7YJM - chains A and D of the 5 polymer chains in the assembly; structure by electron microscopy, 3.20 A resolution.

Chain A:
Protein: atLCB1
From: Arabidopsis thaliana
UniProt: Q94IB8 (LCB1_ARATH); residues 63-482 here = UniProt positions 63-482
Sequence (420 residues; each row starts with the number of its first residue):
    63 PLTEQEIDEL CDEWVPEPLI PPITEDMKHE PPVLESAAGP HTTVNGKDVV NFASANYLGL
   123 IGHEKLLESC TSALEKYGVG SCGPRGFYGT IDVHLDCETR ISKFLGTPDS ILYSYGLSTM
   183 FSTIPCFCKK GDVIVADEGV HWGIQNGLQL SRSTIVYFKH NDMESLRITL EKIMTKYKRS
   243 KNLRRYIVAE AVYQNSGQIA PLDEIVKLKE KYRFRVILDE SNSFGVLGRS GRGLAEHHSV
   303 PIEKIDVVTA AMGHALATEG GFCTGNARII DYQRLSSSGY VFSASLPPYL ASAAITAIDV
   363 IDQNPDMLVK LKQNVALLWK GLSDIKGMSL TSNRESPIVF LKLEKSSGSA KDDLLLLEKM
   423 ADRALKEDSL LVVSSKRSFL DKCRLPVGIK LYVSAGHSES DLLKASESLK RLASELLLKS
Unresolved in the structure: 481-482
Small-molecule neighbours: pyridoxal phosphate (PLP): Phe344, Ser345, Ala346

Chain D:
Protein: ORMDL family protein
From: Arabidopsis thaliana
UniProt: Q9C5I0 (Q9C5I0_ARATH); residue numbers follow UniProt; this construct covers 1-157
Sequence (157 residues; each row starts with the number of its first residue):
     1 MANLYVKAVP PPDMNRNTEW FMYPGVWTTY MLILFFGWLV VLSVSGCSPG MAWTVVNLAH
    61 FVVTYHSFHW MKGTPFADDQ GIYNGLTWWE QMDNGQQLTR NRKFLTLVPV VLYLIASHTT
   121 DYRHPWLFLN TLAVMVLVVA KFPNMHKVRI FGINGDK
Unresolved in the structure: 157
Small-molecule neighbours: Z1T (N-[(2S,3R,4E)-1,3-dihydroxyoctadec-4-en-2-yl]tetracosanamide): Asn17, Trp20, Val26, Thr29, Tyr30, Ile33, Leu34, Ala59, His60, Val63, Thr64, Ser67, Phe68, Met71, Gly73, Pro75, Phe76, Trp88
Reported in the primary citation:
  - binding site for Z1T: Asn17, Ser67
  - conformationally variable residues (order/disorder transition): Met1 to Pro11
  - mutagenesis - N17A, S67R: increased catalytic activity
  - mutagenesis - N17A, S67R: decreased binding to C6-phytoceramide
  - mutagenesis - N17A/S67R, W20R, W88R: abolished binding to C6-phytoceramide
  - mutagenesis - W20R, W88R: increased catalytic activity (intracellular SPT activity)
  - mutagenesis - N17A/S67R: decreased catalytic activity (intracellular SPT activity)

How chain A and chain D interact:
Contacting residue pairs (7; chain A residue first):
  Pro187(A) - Gln80(D)
  Cys190(A) - Gln80(D)
  Lys191(A) - Ala77(D)
  Lys191(A) - Gln80(D)
  Lys192(A) - Gly81(D)
  Lys192(A) - Ile82(D)
  Leu212(A) - Gln80(D)
Other interface residues (no listed pair), chain A (7 interface residues in all): Ser213, Arg214
Other interface residues (no listed pair), chain D (6 interface residues in all): Asp79, Asn84

In short:
The interface between chain A and chain D involves 7 residues on one side and 6 on the other. Ligands of chain
A: pyridoxal phosphate. From the paper: a binding site for Z1T at Asn17(D) and Ser67(D); N17A/S67R, W20R and
W88R of chain D abolish binding to C6-phytoceramide; 5 substitutions were tested in all.
Chain A is atLCB1 and chain D is ORMDL family protein, both from Arabidopsis thaliana; the structure, Cryo-EM
structure of the monomeric atSPT-ORM1 complex, was determined by electron microscopy together with 7YJK, 7YJN
and 7YJO from the same study.
